Entry 1TQL (X-ray diffraction, 2.30 A resolution); this record covers chain A.

[Chain A]
Molecule: RNA-directed RNA polymerase
From: Human poliovirus 1
Notes: EC 2.7.7.48
Reference sequence: P03300 (POLH_POL1M); residues 1-461 here correspond to UniProt positions 1748-2208 (UniProt number = residue number + 1747)
Chain sequence (461 residues; each row starts with the number of its first residue):
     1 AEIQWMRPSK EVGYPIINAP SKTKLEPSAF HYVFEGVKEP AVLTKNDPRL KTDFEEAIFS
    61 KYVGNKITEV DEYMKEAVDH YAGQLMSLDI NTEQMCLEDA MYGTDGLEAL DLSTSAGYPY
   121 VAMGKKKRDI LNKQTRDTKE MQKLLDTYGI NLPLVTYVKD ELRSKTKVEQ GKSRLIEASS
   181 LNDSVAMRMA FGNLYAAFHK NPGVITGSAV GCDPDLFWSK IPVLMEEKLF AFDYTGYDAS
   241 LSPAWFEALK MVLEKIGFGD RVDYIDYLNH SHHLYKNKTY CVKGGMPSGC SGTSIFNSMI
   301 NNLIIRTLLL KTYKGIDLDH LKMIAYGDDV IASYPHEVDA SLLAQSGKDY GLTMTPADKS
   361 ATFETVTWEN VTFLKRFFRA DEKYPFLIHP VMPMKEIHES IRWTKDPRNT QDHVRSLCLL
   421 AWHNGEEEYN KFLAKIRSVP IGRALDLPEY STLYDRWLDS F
Modified / non-standard residues: Cys96, Cys212, Cys281, Cys290 (s-(dimethylarsenic)cysteine; CAS)
Differences from the reference sequence: engineered mutation Ala1 (Gln1748 in P03300), Asp446 (Leu2193 in P03300), Asp455 (Arg2202 in P03300); modified residue (96, 212, 281, 290)
Curated features (UniProtKB/Swiss-Prot):
  - binding site (Mg(2+)): Asp329
From the paper describing this entry:
  - conformationally variable residues: Asp238
  - mutagenesis - D238A: abolished catalytic activity
  - mutagenesis - P119A, P119G: abolished catalytic activity on poly(A)/oligo(dT) substrate

[Overview]
Curated annotation (UniProt) lists Mg2+-binding residue Asp329. From the paper: P119A and P119G abolish
catalytic activity on poly(A)/oligo(dT) substrate; conformational variability at Asp238.
Chain A is RNA-directed RNA polymerase (Human poliovirus 1); the structure, Poliovirus polymerase G1A mutant,
was determined by X-ray diffraction (same publication as 1RA6, 1RA7 and 1RAJ).
